6J9M - chains C and D of the 3 polymer chains in the assembly; structure by X-ray diffraction, 2.39 A resolution.

== Chain C (and D) ==
Protein: AcrIIC2
Organism: Neisseria meningitidis
Notes: chain D of this document is another copy of the same molecule, construct and numbering; everything in this record applies to it too
UniProtKB: A0A3E2QCQ3 (A0A3E2QCQ3_NEIME); residues 3-124 here correspond to UniProt positions 2-123 (UniProt number = residue number - 1)
Sequence (125 residues; numbered 0 to 124; the number before each row is that of its first residue; numbering starts at 0):
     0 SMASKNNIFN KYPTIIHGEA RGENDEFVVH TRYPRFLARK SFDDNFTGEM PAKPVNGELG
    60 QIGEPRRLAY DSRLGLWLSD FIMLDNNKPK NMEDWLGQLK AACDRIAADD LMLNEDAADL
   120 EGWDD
Disordered / not traced: 0-5, 119-124 (chain D: 0-4, 115-124)
Construct notes: expression tag (0)
What the authors report for this chain:
  - mutagenesis - D42A/D43A: unchanged binding to CRISPR-associated endonuclease Cas9
  - mutagenesis - Y11A/I15D/R20A, L36D: decreased binding to NmeCas9
  - mutagenesis - N23A/D24A/E25A: decreased binding to CRISPR-associated endonuclease Cas9

== Interface between chain C and chain D ==
Contacting residue pairs (48):
  Ile7(C) with Ile81(D), hydrophobic
  Phe8(C) with Leu36(D), hydrophobic; Ile81(D), hydrophobic
  Lys10(C) with Arg38(D), hydrogen bond (backbone-side chain)
  Tyr11(C) with Phe26(D), hydrophobic; Leu36(D), hydrogen bond (side chain-backbone); Ala37(D), hydrogen bond (side chain-backbone); Arg38(D), hydrogen bond (side chain-backbone); Ser78(D); Asp79(D), hydrogen bond (side chain-backbone); Ile81(D), hydrophobic
  Pro12(C) with Ala19(D), hydrophobic; Phe26(D)
  Ile14(C) with Ala19(D)
  Ile15(C) with Gly17(D); Glu18(D); Phe26(D), hydrophobic
  His16(C) with His16(D); Gly17(D); Glu18(D), hydrogen bond (backbone-backbone)
  Gly17(C) with His16(D)
  Glu18(C) with Ile15(D); His16(D), hydrogen bond (backbone-backbone); Leu112(D)
  Ala19(C) with Pro12(D), hydrophobic; Ile14(D)
  Arg20(C) with Asp108(D), salt bridge; Met111(D); Leu112(D)
  Phe26(C) with Tyr11(D), hydrophobic; Pro12(D)
  Val28(C) with Val28(D), hydrophobic
  Leu36(C) with Tyr11(D), hydrogen bond (backbone-side chain)
  Ala37(C) with Tyr11(D)
  Arg38(C) with Lys10(D), hydrogen bond (side chain-backbone); Tyr11(D), hydrogen bond (backbone-side chain); Pro12(D)
  Ser78(C) with Tyr11(D)
  Asp79(C) with Lys10(D); Tyr11(D), hydrogen bond (backbone-side chain)
  Ile81(C) with Ile7(D), hydrophobic; Phe8(D); Tyr11(D), hydrophobic
  Asn85(C) with Asn85(D), hydrogen bond
  Asp108(C) with Arg20(D), salt bridge
  Met111(C) with Arg20(D)
  Leu112(C) with Arg20(D)
  Asp115(C) with Arg20(D), salt bridge
Also at the interface, not in a pair above, chain C (27 interface residues in all): Phe80, Leu83
Also at the interface, not in a pair above, chain D (28 interface residues in all): Glu22, Thr30, Phe80, Leu83

== Summary ==
27 residues of chain C face 28 of chain D across their interface, with 12 hydrogen bonds and 3 salt bridges.
Polar contacts include Arg20(C)-Asp108(D), Asp115(C)-Arg20(D) and Lys10(C)-Arg38(D). The paper reports that
Y11A/I15D/R20A and L36D of chain C reduce binding to NmeCas9; N23A/D24A/E25A of chain C reduce binding to
CRISPR-associated endonuclease Cas9.
Both chains are AcrIIC2 (Neisseria meningitidis). Entry 6J9M (NmeBH+AcrIIC2) was determined by X-ray
diffraction (same publication as 6J9L).
